3UXI - chains A and D of the 4 polymer chains in the assembly; structure by X-ray diffraction, 2.73 A resolution.

# Chain A (and D)
Name: L-Rhamnose isomerase
Organism: Bacillus halodurans
Notes: EC 5.3.1.14; chain D of this document is another copy of the same molecule, construct and numbering; everything in this record applies to it too
UniProtKB: Q9KCL9 (RHAA_BACHD); residues 1-418 here = UniProt positions 1-418
Chain sequence (424 residues; each row starts with the number of its first residue; numbers below 1 keep their minus sign (His-5 is residue -5)):
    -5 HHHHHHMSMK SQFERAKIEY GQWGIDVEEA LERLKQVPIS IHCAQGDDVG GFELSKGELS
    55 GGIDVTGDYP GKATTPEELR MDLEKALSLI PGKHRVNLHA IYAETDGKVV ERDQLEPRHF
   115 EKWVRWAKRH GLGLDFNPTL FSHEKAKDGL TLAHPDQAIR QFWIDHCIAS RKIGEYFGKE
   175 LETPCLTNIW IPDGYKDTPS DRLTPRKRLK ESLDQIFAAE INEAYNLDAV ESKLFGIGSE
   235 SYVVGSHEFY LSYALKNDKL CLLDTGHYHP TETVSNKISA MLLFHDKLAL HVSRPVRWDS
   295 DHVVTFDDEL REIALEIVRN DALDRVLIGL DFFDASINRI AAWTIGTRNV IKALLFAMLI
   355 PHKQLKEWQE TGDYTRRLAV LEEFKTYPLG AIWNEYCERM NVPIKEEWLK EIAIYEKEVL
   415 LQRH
Not modelled in the structure: -5 to 4, 50-60, 418 (chain D: -5 to 2, 50-60, 418)
Differences from the reference sequence: expression tag (-5 to 0); engineered mutation Ala38 (Trp in Q9KCL9)
Metal / ion sites: Mn2+: Glu225, Asp325

# Interface between chain A and chain D
Contacting residue pairs (29; chain A residue first):
  Lys190(A) with His296(D), hydrogen bond (backbone-side chain); Phe327(D); Asp328(D), salt bridge
  Asp191(A) with Arg288(D), salt bridge; His296(D); Asp328(D)
  Leu228(A) with Arg291(D)
  Phe229(A) with Arg291(D)
  Ile231(A) with Trp292(D), hydrophobic
  Glu234(A) with Val290(D); Trp292(D), hydrogen bond; Ser294(D); His296(D)
  Ser235(A) with Val290(D)
  His263(A) with Arg291(D)
  Arg288(A) with Asp191(D), salt bridge; Thr192(D)
  Val290(A) with Glu234(D); Ser235(D)
  Arg291(A) with Leu228(D); Phe229(D); His263(D)
  Trp292(A) with Ile231(D), hydrophobic; Glu234(D), hydrogen bond
  His296(A) with Lys190(D), hydrogen bond (side chain-backbone); Asp191(D); Glu234(D)
  Phe327(A) with Lys190(D)
  Asp328(A) with Lys190(D), salt bridge
Other interface residues (no listed pair), chain A (20 interface residues in all): Thr192, Pro264, Ser294, Ala329, Ser330
Other interface residues (no listed pair), chain D (20 interface residues in all): Pro264, Ala329, Ser330

# Overview
Chain A and chain D each contribute 20 residues to their interface; the contacts include 4 hydrogen bonds and
4 salt bridges. Polar contacts include Lys190(A)-Asp328(D), Asp191(A)-Arg288(D) and Lys190(A)-His296(D). The
Mn2+ site is built by Glu225(A) and Asp325(A).
Both chains are L-Rhamnose isomerase (Bacillus halodurans). Entry 3UXI (Crystal structure of L-rhamnose
isomerase W38A mutant from Bacillus halodurans) was determined by X-ray diffraction together with 3UVA, 3UU0
and 3P14 from the same study.
